PDB entry 4OE9 | X-ray diffraction, 1.55 A resolution | chain A

Chain A:
Molecule: COMM domain-containing protein 9
Organism: Homo sapiens
Notes: fragment: commd9
Reference sequence: Q9P000 (COMD9_HUMAN); residues 0-116 here correspond to UniProt positions 1-117 (UniProt number = residue number + 1)
Amino-acid sequence (121 residues; each row starts with the number of its first residue; numbers below 1 keep their minus sign (Mse-4 is residue -4)):
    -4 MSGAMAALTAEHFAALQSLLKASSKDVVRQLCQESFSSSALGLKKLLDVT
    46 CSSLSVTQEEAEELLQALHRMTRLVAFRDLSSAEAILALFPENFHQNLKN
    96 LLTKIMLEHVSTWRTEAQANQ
Unresolved in the structure: -4, 116
Construct notes: expression tag (-4 to -1); engineered mutation Mse66 (Leu67 in Q9P000), Mse101 (Ile102 in Q9P000)
Modified / non-standard residues: Mse-4 (selenomethionine); Mse0, Mse66, Mse101 (selenomethionine; parent Met)

In short:
Chain A is COMM domain-containing protein 9 (Homo sapiens); the structure, The crystal structure of the
n-terminal domain of COMMD9, was determined by X-ray diffraction, deposited together with 6BP6 and 4NKN.
